Entry 6RUO (electron microscopy, 3.50 A resolution); this record covers chains B and U of the 20 polymer chains in the assembly.

[Chain B]
Name: DNA-directed RNA polymerase I subunit RPA135
From: Saccharomyces cerevisiae
Notes: EC 2.7.7.6
UniProtKB: P22138 (RPA2_YEAST); residues 1-1203 here = UniProt positions 1-1203
Amino-acid sequence (1203 residues; each row starts with the number of its first residue):
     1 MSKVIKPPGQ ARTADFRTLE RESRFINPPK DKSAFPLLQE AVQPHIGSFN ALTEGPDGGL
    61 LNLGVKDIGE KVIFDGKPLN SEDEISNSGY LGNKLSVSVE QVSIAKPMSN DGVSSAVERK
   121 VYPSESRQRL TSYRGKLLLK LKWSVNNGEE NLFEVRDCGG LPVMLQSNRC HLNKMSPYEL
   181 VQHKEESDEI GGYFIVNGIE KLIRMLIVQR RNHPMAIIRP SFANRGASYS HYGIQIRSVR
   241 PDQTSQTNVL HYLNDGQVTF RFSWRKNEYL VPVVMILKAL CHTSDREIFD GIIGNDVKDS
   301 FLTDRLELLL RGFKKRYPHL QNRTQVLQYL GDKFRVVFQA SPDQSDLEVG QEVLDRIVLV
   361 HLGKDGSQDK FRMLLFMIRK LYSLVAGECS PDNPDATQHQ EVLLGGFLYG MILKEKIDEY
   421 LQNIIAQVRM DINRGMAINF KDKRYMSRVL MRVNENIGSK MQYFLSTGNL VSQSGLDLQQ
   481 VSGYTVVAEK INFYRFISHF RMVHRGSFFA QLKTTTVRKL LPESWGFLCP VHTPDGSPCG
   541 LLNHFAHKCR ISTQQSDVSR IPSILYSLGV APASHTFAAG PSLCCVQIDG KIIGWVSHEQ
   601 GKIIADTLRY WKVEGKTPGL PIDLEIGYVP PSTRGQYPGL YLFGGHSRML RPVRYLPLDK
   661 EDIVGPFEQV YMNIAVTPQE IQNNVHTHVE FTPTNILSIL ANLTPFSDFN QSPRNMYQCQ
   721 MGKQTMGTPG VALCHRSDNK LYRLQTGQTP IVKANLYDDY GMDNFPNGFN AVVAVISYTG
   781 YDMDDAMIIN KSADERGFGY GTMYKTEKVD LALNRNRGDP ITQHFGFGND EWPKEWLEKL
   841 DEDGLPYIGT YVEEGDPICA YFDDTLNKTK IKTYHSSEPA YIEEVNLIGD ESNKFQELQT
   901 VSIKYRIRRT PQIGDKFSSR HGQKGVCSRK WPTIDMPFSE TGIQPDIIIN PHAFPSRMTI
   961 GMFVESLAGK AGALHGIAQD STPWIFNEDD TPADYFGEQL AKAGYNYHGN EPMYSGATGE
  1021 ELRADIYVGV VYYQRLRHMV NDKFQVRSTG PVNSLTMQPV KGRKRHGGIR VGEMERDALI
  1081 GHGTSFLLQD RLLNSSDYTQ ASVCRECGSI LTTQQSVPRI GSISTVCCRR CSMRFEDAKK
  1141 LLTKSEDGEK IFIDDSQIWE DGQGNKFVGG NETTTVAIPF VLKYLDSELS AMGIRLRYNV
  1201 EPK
Not modelled in the structure: 1-11, 112-116, 1141-1147
Swiss-Prot annotation at these positions:
  - zinc finger: Cys1104 to Cys1131 (C4-type)
  - modified residue: Ser2 (N-acetylserine), Ser81 (Phosphoserine), Ser1156 (Phosphoserine)
  - mutagenesis: Cys1104 (C1104A: No effect; when associated with A-1107; A-1128 and A-1131), Cys1107 (C1107A: Lethal. Abolishes recruitment of RPA1 to Pol I. No effect; when associated with A-1104; A-1128 and A-1131), Cys1127 (C1127R: Responsible of suppression of RPA190-5 and RPA190-1 mutations), Cys1128 (C1128A: No effect; when associated with A-1104; A-1107 and A-1131), Cys1131 (C1131A: No effect; when associated with A-1104; A-1107 and A-1128)
Bound ions: Zn2+: Cys1107, Ser1109, Arg1130

[Chain U]
Molecule: Nontemplate strand
From: synthetic construct
Sequence (70 nucleotides; each row starts with the number of its first residue):
     1 GGTTTAGTCA TGGAGTACAA GTGTGAGGAA AAGTAGTTGG CGTAGCAGGA GAAGTAAAGC
    61 AGTTGAAGAC
Not modelled in the structure: 1-10, 43-52, 64-70

[Chain B / chain U interface]
Pairs across the interface - 4 pairs, chain B then chain U:
  Asn110(B) with DG40(U), phosphate contact
  Gln511(B) with DA53(U), hydrogen bond to the sugar
  Leu512(B) with DA53(U), sugar contact
  Arg817(B) with DC41(U), base contact
Other interface residues (no listed pair), chain B (5 interface residues in all): Asn456
Other interface residues (no listed pair), chain U (4 interface residues in all): DG42

[Overview]
5 residues of chain B face 4 of chain U across their interface; the contacts include 1 hydrogen bond. The
hydrogen-bonded pair is Gln511(B)-DA53(U). Cys1107(B), Ser1109(B) and Arg1130(B) form the Zn2+ site. Curated
annotation (UniProt) lists 5 mutagenesis sites on chain B.
Here chain B is DNA-directed RNA polymerase I subunit RPA135 (Saccharomyces cerevisiae) and chain U is
Nontemplate strand (synthetic construct). Entry 6RUO (RNA Polymerase I Open Complex conformation 1) was
determined by electron microscopy (same publication as 6RQH, 6RQL, 6RQT, 6RRD, 6RUI and 6RWE).
